PDB entry 8PM2 | electron microscopy, 2.92 A resolution | chains A and R of the 5 polymer chains in the assembly

== Chain A ==
Molecule: Guanine nucleotide-binding protein G(s) subunit alpha isoforms short
From: Homo sapiens
Chain sequence (249 residues; row label = number of the first residue in the row; note: 141 numbers in that range are skipped by the numbering (no residue carries them; nothing is unmodelled there)):
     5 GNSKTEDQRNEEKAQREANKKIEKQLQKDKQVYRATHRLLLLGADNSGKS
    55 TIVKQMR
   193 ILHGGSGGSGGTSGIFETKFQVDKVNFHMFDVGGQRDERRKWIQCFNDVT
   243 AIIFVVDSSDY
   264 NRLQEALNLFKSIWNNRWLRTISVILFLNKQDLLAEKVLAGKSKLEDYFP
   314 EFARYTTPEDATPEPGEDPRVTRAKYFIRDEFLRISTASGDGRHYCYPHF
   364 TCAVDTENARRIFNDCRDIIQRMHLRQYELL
Disordered / not traced: 5-11, 193-205

== Chain R ==
Molecule: Trace amine-associated receptor 7f
From: Mus musculus
UniProt: Q5QD08 (TAA7F_MOUSE); residues 1-358 here = UniProt positions 1-358
Chain sequence (365 residues; row label = number of the first residue in the row; numbering starts at 0):
     0 SMSIADETVSWNQDSILSRDLFSATSAELCYENLNRSCVRSPYSPGPRLI
    50 LYAVFGFGAVLAVCGNLLVMTSILHFRQLHSPANFLVASLACADFLVGVM
   100 VMPFSMVRSVEGCWYFGDSYCKLHTCFDVSFCYCSLFHLCFISVDRYIAV
   150 SDPLAYPTRFTASVSGKCITFSWLLSISYGFSLIYTGASEAGLEDLVSSL
   200 TCVGGCQIAVNQTWVFINFSVFLIPTLVMITVYSKIFLIAKQQAQNIEKM
   250 SKQTARASDSYKDRVAKRERKAAKTLGIAVAAFLLSWLPYFIDSFIDAFL
   300 GFITPTYVYEILVWIVYYNSAMNPLIYAFFYPWFRKAIKLTVTGKILREN
   350 SSTTNLFSELEVLFQ
Disordered / not traced: 0-48, 185-202, 251-260, 338-364
Differences from the reference sequence: expression tag (0, 359-364)
Cystine bridges: Cys-120/Cys-205
Small-molecule neighbours: N,N-dimethylcyclohexanamine (8IA): Asp-127, Val-128, Cys-131, Tyr-132, Asn-217, Trp-286, Tyr-289, Val-312, Val-315, Tyr-316
Curated features (UniProtKB/Swiss-Prot):
  - glycosylation (N-linked (GlcNAc...) asparagine): Asn-34, Asn-210
From the paper describing this entry:
  - contacts within the chain: Trp-286/Val-315, Asp-127/Tyr-316 (hydrogen bond)
  - binding site for N,N-dimethylcyclohexanamine: Asp-127, Tyr-132, Asn-217, Trp-286, Tyr-289, Val-312, Val-315, Tyr-316
  - binding site for N,N-dimethylcyclohexanamine: Val-128, Cys-131 (from molecular simulation)
  - conformationally variable residues: Trp-286
  - mutagenesis - D127A, C131A, Y132A, W286Y, Y289A, V315A: decreased signaling in response to N,N-dimethylcyclohexanamine

== How chain A and chain R interact ==
Pairs across the interface (38; chain A residue first):
  His-41(A) / Leu-153(R)
  Tyr-358(A) / Ile-246(R)
  Cys-359(A) / Met-249(R)
  Phe-376(A) / Leu-153(R)  hydrophobic
  Cys-379(A) / Leu-153(R)
  Arg-380(A) / Asp-151(R)  salt bridge
  Arg-380(A) / Pro-152(R)
  Arg-380(A) / Leu-153(R)
  Asp-381(A) / Gln-242(R)  hydrogen bond
  Ile-383(A) / Pro-152(R)  hydrophobic
  Ile-383(A) / Leu-153(R)  hydrophobic
  Gln-384(A) / Val-149(R)
  Gln-384(A) / Pro-152(R)
  Gln-384(A) / Ile-238(R)
  Gln-384(A) / Gln-242(R)  hydrogen bond
  Arg-385(A) / Gln-242(R)
  Arg-385(A) / Asn-245(R)
  Arg-385(A) / Ile-246(R)
  His-387(A) / Ala-148(R)  hydrogen bond (side chain-backbone)
  His-387(A) / Pro-152(R)
  His-387(A) / Tyr-155(R)
  Leu-388(A) / Val-149(R)  hydrophobic
  Leu-388(A) / Gln-242(R)
  Gln-390(A) / Trp-332(R)  hydrogen bond (backbone-side chain)
  Tyr-391(A) / Ala-148(R)
  Tyr-391(A) / Tyr-330(R)
  Glu-392(A) / Lys-270(R)  salt bridge
  Glu-392(A) / Thr-274(R)  hydrogen bond (backbone-side chain)
  Leu-393(A) / Ile-235(R)  hydrophobic
  Leu-393(A) / Ala-239(R)
  Leu-393(A) / Ala-271(R)
  Leu-393(A) / Thr-274(R)
  Leu-393(A) / Leu-275(R)  hydrophobic
  Leu-394(A) / Ala-239(R)
  Leu-394(A) / Gln-242(R)
  Leu-394(A) / Ala-243(R)
  Leu-394(A) / Arg-267(R)
  Leu-394(A) / Lys-270(R)  hydrogen bond (backbone-side chain)
Other interface residues (no listed pair), chain A (23 interface residues in all): Ala-39, Val-217, Phe-219, Leu-346, Thr-350, Tyr-360
Other interface residues (no listed pair), chain R (27 interface residues in all): Asp-144, Arg-145, Ser-150, Thr-157, Ser-250, Pro-331

== Overview ==
The interface between chain A and chain R involves 23 residues on one side and 27 on the other, with 6
hydrogen bonds and 2 salt bridges. Among the polar pairs are Arg-380(A)/Asp-151(R), Glu-392(A)/Lys-270(R) and
Asp-381(A)/Gln-242(R). The paper reports a binding site for N,N-dimethylcyclohexanamine at Asp-127(R),
Tyr-132(R) and Asn-217(R) among others; D127A, C131A and Y132A of chain R, among others, reduce signaling in
response to N,N-dimethylcyclohexanamine; 6 substitutions were tested in all.
Chain A is Guanine nucleotide-binding protein G(s) subunit alpha isoforms short (Homo sapiens) and chain R is
Trace amine-associated receptor 7f (Mus musculus); the structure, Structure of the murine trace
amine-associated receptor TAAR7f bound to N,N-dimethylcyclohexylamine (DMCH) in complex with mini-Gs ..., was
determined by electron microscopy.
